8SQU - chains A and B of the 4 polymer chains in the assembly; structure by electron microscopy, 3.28 A resolution.

[Chain A]
Molecule: Tir-apaz
Organism: Maribacter polysiphoniae
UniProt: A0A316E683 (A0A316E683_9FLAO); numbering as in UniProt (aligned over 2-452)
Chain sequence (451 residues; row label = number of the first residue in the row):
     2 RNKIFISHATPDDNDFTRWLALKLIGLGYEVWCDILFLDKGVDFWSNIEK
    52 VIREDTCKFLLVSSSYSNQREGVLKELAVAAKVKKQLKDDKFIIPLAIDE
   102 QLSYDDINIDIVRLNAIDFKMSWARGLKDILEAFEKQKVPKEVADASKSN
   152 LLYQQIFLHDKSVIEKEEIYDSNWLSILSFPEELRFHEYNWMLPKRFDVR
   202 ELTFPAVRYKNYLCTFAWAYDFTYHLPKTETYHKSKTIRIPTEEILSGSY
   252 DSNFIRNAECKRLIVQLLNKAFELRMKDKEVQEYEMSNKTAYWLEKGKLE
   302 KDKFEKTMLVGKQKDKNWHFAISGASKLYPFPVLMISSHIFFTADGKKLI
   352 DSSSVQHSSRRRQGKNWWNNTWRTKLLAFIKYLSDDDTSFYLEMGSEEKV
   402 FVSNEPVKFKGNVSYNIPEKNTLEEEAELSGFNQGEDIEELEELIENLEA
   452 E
Disordered / not traced: 7-11, 43, 62-70, 90-121, 421-452
From the paper describing this entry:
  - mutagenesis - G42R/D44R, D106R/D111R/V113R, V113R: abolished catalytic activity

[Chain B]
Molecule: short pAgo
Organism: Maribacter polysiphoniae
UniProt: A0A316E3U6 (A0A316E3U6_9FLAO); residues 1-507 here = UniProt positions 1-507
Chain sequence (507 residues; each row starts with the number of its first residue):
     1 MKELIYIEEPKILFAHGQKCTDARDGLALFGPLNNLYGIKSGVIGTKQGL
    51 KIFRDYLDHIQKPIYNSNSITRPMFPGFEAVFDCKWESTGITFKEVTNED
   101 IGKFLYNSSTHKRTYDLVSLFIDKIISANKNEDENVDVWFVIVPDEIYKY
   151 CRPNSVLPKEMVQTKALMSKSKAKSFRYEPSLFPDINIELKEQEKEAETY
   201 NYDAQFHDQFKARLLKHTIPTQIFRESTLAWRDFKNAFGLPIRDFSKIEG
   251 HLAWTISTAAFYKAGGKPWKLSDVRNGVCYLGLVYKKVEKSKNPRNACCA
   301 AQMFLDNGDGTVFKGEVGPWYNPKNGQYHLEPKEAKALLSQSLQSYKEQI
   351 GEYPKEVFIHAKTRFNHQEWDAFLEVTPKETNLVGVTISKTKPLKLYKTE
   401 GDYTILRGNAYVVNERSAFLWTVGYVPKIQTALSMEVPNPLFIEINKGEA
   451 DIKQVLKDILSLTKLNYNACIFADGEPVTLRFADKIGEILTASTDIKTPP
   501 LAFKYYI
Disordered / not traced: 159-196
Metal / ion sites: Mg2+: Tyr506, Ile507 (shared with 1 residue of chain C)

[Interface between chain A and chain B]
Pairs across the interface (71; chain A residue first):
  Asp16(A) - Ser69(B)  hydrogen bond
  Asp16(A) - Met74(B)
  Phe17(A) - Tyr65(B)
  Leu23(A) - Leu29(B)  hydrophobic
  Lys24(A) - Ala28(B)
  Lys24(A) - Ala80(B)
  Met122(A) - Lys62(B)
  Trp124(A) - Pro63(B)
  Trp124(A) - Tyr65(B)
  Ala125(A) - Glu79(B)
  Ala147(A) - Phe30(B)  hydrophobic
  Asn151(A) - Gln18(B)
  Asn151(A) - Lys19(B)  hydrogen bond (side chain-backbone)
  Asn151(A) - Phe30(B)
  Tyr154(A) - Asp25(B)  hydrogen bond
  Tyr154(A) - Lys428(B)  hydrogen bond
  Leu159(A) - Lys428(B)
  Lys162(A) - Pro427(B)
  Lys162(A) - Lys428(B)
  Glu169(A) - Lys398(B)  salt bridge
  Ile170(A) - Met1(B)  hydrophobic
  Ile170(A) - Thr399(B)
  Tyr171(A) - Leu4(B)  hydrophobic
  Tyr171(A) - Tyr397(B)
  Tyr171(A) - Lys398(B)
  Asp172(A) - Leu396(B)
  Asp172(A) - Tyr397(B)  hydrogen bond (backbone-backbone)
  Ser173(A) - Lys395(B)
  Ser173(A) - Leu396(B)
  Asn174(A) - Pro393(B)
  Asn174(A) - Leu394(B)
  Asn174(A) - Lys395(B)  hydrogen bond (backbone-backbone)
  Trp175(A) - Pro393(B)  hydrogen bond (side chain-backbone)
  Tyr330(A) - Ser417(B)  hydrogen bond
  Tyr330(A) - Phe442(B)
  Pro331(A) - Val413(B)  hydrophobic
  Ser338(A) - Pro393(B)
  Arg362(A) - Glu436(B)  salt bridge
  Gly365(A) - Glu436(B)
  Trp369(A) - Asp402(B)
  Asn370(A) - Leu396(B)  hydrogen bond (side chain-backbone)
  Asn370(A) - Tyr397(B)
  Asn370(A) - Lys398(B)
  Asn370(A) - Asp402(B)  hydrogen bond (backbone-backbone)
  Asn370(A) - Tyr403(B)  hydrogen bond (side chain-backbone)
  Asn370(A) - Thr404(B)
  Asn370(A) - Val437(B)
  Trp373(A) - Tyr397(B)  hydrophobic
  Trp373(A) - Glu436(B)
  Arg374(A) - Tyr397(B)
  Leu377(A) - Tyr397(B)
  Lys409(A) - Met1(B)
  Lys409(A) - Lys2(B)
  Phe410(A) - Lys2(B)
  Phe410(A) - Leu396(B)  hydrophobic
  Phe410(A) - Tyr411(B)
  Lys411(A) - Lys2(B)  hydrogen bond (backbone-backbone)
  Lys411(A) - Glu3(B)
  Lys411(A) - Leu4(B)  hydrogen bond (backbone-backbone)
  Gly412(A) - Leu4(B)
  Asn413(A) - Leu4(B)
  Val414(A) - Tyr6(B)  hydrophobic
  Tyr416(A) - Lys398(B)  hydrogen bond
  Tyr416(A) - Tyr403(B)  hydrogen bond (side chain-backbone)
  Tyr416(A) - Thr404(B)  hydrogen bond (side chain-backbone)
  Tyr416(A) - Leu406(B)  hydrophobic
  Tyr416(A) - Tyr425(B)  hydrophobic
  Ile418(A) - Lys398(B)
  Ile418(A) - Gly401(B)
  Ile418(A) - Tyr403(B)  hydrophobic
  Pro419(A) - Tyr425(B)
Also at the interface, not in a pair above, chain A (49 interface residues in all): Trp20, Ser123, Ser148, Ser150, Gln155, Ser163, Met336, Lys366, Asn371, Val408, Ser415
Also at the interface, not in a pair above, chain B (46 interface residues in all): Lys11, Cys20, Gln61, Pro76, Ile405, Asn409, Gln430

[In short]
Chain A and chain B form an interface of 49 and 46 residues respectively; the contacts include 16 hydrogen
bonds and 2 salt bridges. Polar pairs include Glu169(A)-Lys398(B), Arg362(A)-Glu436(B) and Asp16(A)-Ser69(B).
The Mg2+ site is built by Tyr506(B) and Ile507(B). From the paper: G42R/D44R, D106R/D111R/V113R and V113R of
chain A abolish catalytic activity.
Chain A is Tir-apaz and chain B is short pAgo, both from Maribacter polysiphoniae; the structure, Monomeric
MapSPARTA bound with guide RNA and target DNA hybrid, was determined by electron microscopy together with
8FEX, 8FFI, 8SP0, 8SP3 and 8SPO from the same study.
